2R6G - chains E and F of the 5 polymer chains in the assembly; structure by X-ray diffraction, 2.80 A resolution.

# Chain E
Name: Maltose-binding periplasmic protein
From: Escherichia coli
UniProt: P0AEX9 (MALE_ECOLI); residues 1-370 here correspond to UniProt positions 27-396 (UniProt number = residue number + 26)
Sequence (370 residues; each row starts with the number of its first residue):
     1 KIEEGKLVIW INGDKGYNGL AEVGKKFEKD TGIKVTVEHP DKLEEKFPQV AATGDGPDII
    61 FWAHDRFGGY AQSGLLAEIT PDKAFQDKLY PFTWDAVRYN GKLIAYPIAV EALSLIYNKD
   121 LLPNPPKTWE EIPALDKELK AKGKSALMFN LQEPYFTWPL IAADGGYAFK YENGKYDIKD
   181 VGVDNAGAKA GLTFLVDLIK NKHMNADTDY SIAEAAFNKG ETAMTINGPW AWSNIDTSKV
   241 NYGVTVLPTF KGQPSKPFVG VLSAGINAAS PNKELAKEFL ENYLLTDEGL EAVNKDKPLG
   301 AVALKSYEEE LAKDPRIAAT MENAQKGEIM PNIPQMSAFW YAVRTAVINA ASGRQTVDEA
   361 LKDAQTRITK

# Chain F
Name: Maltose transport system permease protein malF
From: Escherichia coli
UniProt: P02916 (MALF_ECOLI); residue numbers follow UniProt; this construct covers 1-514
Sequence (514 residues; each row starts with the number of its first residue):
     1 MDVIKKKHWW QSDALKWSVL GLLGLLVGYL VVLMYAQGEY LFAITTLILS SAGLYIFANR
    61 KAYAWRYVYP GMAGMGLFVL FPLVCTIAIA FTNYSSTNQL TFERAQEVLL DRSWQAGKTY
   121 NFGLYPAGDE WQLALSDGET GKNYLSDAFK FGGEQKLQLK ETTAQPEGER ANLRVITQNR
   181 QALSDITAIL PDGNKVMMSS LRQFSGTQPL YTLDGDGTLT NNQSGVKYRP NNQIGFYQSI
   241 TADGNWGDEK LSPGYTVTTG WKNFTRVFTD EGIQKPFLAI FVWTVVFSLI TVFLTVAVGM
   301 VLACLVQWEA LRGKAVYRVL LILPYAVPSF ISILIFKGLF NQSFGEINMM LSALFGVKPA
   361 WFSDPTTART MLIIVNTWLG YPYMMILCMG LLKAIPDDLY EASAMDGAGP FQNFFKITLP
   421 LLIKPLTPLM IASFAFNFNN FVLIQLLTNG GPDRLGTTTP AGYTDLLVNY TYRIAFEGGG
   481 GQDFGLAAAI ATLIFLLVGA LAIVNLKATR MKFD
Not modelled in the structure: 1-12, 243-244, 505-514
Swiss-Prot annotation at these positions:
  - mutagenesis: Leu-334 (L334W: Ability to transport lactose in a saturable manner), Leu-372 (L372W: Growth on maltose but not on media containing either maltoheptaose or maltoheptaose plus maltose), Asn-376 (N376K/H: No growth on maltose), Gly-380 (G380C/S: No growth on maltose), Glu-401 (E401A/C/K/L: Reduction of transport rate), Ser-403 (S403C/D/K/L: Reduction of transport rate), Gly-407 (G407A/P: No effect), Pro-420 (P420A: No effect)

# Interface between chain E and chain F
Contacting residue pairs - 79 pairs, chain E then chain F:
  Glu-4(E) with Arg-180(F), salt bridge
  Gly-5(E) with Arg-180(F)
  Glu-28(E) with Arg-174(F), hydrogen bond (backbone-side chain)
  Lys-29(E) with Arg-174(F), hydrogen bond (backbone-side chain)
  Asp-30(E) with Arg-174(F), hydrogen bond (backbone-backbone)
  Thr-31(E) with Thr-177(F)
  Gly-32(E) with Arg-174(F)
  Ile-33(E) with Thr-177(F); Arg-180(F)
  Pro-48(E) with Gln-99(F)
  Gln-49(E) with Tyr-94(F)
  Ala-51(E) with Arg-104(F)
  Ala-52(E) with Gln-99(F); Leu-100(F); Arg-104(F), hydrogen bond (backbone-side chain)
  Thr-53(E) with Arg-104(F)
  Gly-54(E) with Arg-104(F)
  Arg-66(E) with Gln-482(F)
  Gln-72(E) with Thr-97(F), hydrogen bond; Ser-252(F); Pro-253(F)
  Ser-73(E) with Ser-96(F), hydrogen bond (side chain-backbone); Leu-100(F); Pro-253(F)
  Gly-74(E) with Leu-100(F); Val-108(F); Arg-112(F); Pro-253(F)
  Leu-76(E) with Arg-112(F)
  Glu-78(E) with Arg-112(F)
  Asn-100(E) with Ser-252(F)
  Asn-205(E) with Ser-343(F), hydrogen bond; Phe-344(F)
  Asp-207(E) with Asn-341(F), hydrogen bond; Gln-342(F); Ser-343(F), hydrogen bond
  Thr-208(E) with Phe-344(F)
  Asp-209(E) with Asn-341(F)
  Ile-212(E) with Phe-344(F), hydrophobic
  Ala-268(E) with Asp-111(F)
  Lys-273(E) with Asp-111(F), salt bridge
  Glu-274(E) with Met-198(F); Ser-199(F); Leu-201(F)
  Leu-275(E) with Thr-177(F); Arg-180(F)
  Glu-278(E) with Leu-173(F); Leu-201(F); Arg-202(F), salt bridge
  Asn-282(E) with Arg-202(F)
  Tyr-283(E) with Leu-173(F)
  Pro-334(E) with Gly-479(F); Gly-481(F)
  Gln-335(E) with Gly-479(F); Gly-480(F)
  Ser-337(E) with Glu-477(F); Gly-478(F); Gly-479(F)
  Ala-338(E) with Gly-478(F); Gly-479(F)
  Tyr-341(E) with Asn-449(F), hydrogen bond (side chain-backbone); Pro-460(F), hydrophobic; Arg-473(F), hydrogen bond
  Arg-344(E) with Asn-449(F), hydrogen bond
  Thr-345(E) with Asp-453(F)
  Asn-349(E) with Asp-453(F), hydrogen bond
  Ser-352(E) with Ser-363(F)
  Arg-354(E) with Ser-363(F), hydrogen bond (side chain-backbone); Pro-452(F); Asp-453(F), hydrogen bond (side chain-backbone); Leu-455(F); Tyr-463(F)
  Gln-355(E) with Asp-453(F); Leu-455(F)
  Arg-367(E) with Asp-453(F), salt bridge; Thr-457(F), hydrogen bond (side chain-backbone); Thr-459(F); Pro-460(F); Ala-461(F)
Other interface residues (no listed pair), chain E (51 interface residues in all): Glu-45, Leu-75, Asp-82, Met-148, Ala-269, Lys-277
Other interface residues (no listed pair), chain F (49 interface residues in all): Ser-113, Ser-200, Gln-203, Pro-365, Thr-458, Gly-462, Asp-465, Phe-476, Phe-484

# Overview
51 residues of chain E and 49 residues of chain F are in contact, with 16 hydrogen bonds and 4 salt bridges.
Polar pairs include Glu-4(E)/Arg-180(F), Lys-273(E)/Asp-111(F) and Glu-278(E)/Arg-202(F). Curated annotation
(UniProt) lists 8 mutagenesis sites on chain F.
Chain E is Maltose-binding periplasmic protein and chain F is Maltose transport system permease protein malF,
both from Escherichia coli; the structure, The Crystal Structure of the E. coli Maltose Transporter, was
determined by X-ray diffraction.
